5T36 - chain A; structure by X-ray diffraction, 1.40 A resolution.

Chain A:
Protein: Prostaglandin E synthase
Organism: Homo sapiens
Notes: EC 5.3.99.3
UniProt: O14684 (PTGES_HUMAN); residues 2-152 here = UniProt positions 2-152
Chain sequence (154 residues; row label = number of the first residue in the row; numbers below 1 keep their minus sign (Met-1 is residue -1)):
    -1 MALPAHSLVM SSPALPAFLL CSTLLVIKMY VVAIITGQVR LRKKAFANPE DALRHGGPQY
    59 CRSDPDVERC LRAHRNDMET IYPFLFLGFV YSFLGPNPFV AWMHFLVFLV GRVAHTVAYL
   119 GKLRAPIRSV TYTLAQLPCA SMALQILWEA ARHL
Disordered / not traced: -1 to 5
Sequence notes: initiating methionine (-1); expression tag (0-1)
Swiss-Prot annotation at these positions:
  - binding site (glutathione): Arg38, Arg73 to Glu77, His113, Tyr117, Arg126 to Tyr130
  - site (Essential for protaglandin-E synthase activity): Asp49, Arg126
  - mutagenesis: Gln36 (Q36E: Keeps about 40-50% of prostaglandin-E synthase activity), Asp49 (D49A: Loss of prostaglandin-E synthase activity; D49N: Loss of prostaglandin-E synthase activity), Glu66 (E66A: Reduces protaglandin-E synthase activity by 50%), Arg67 (R67A: Loss of prostaglandin-E synthase activity), Arg70 (R70A: Slightly reduced protaglandin-E synthase activity; R70S: No effect on protaglandin-E synthase activity), His72 (H72A: Reduces protaglandin-E synthase activity by 70%), Arg73 (R73A: Retains partial of protaglandin-E synthase activity; R73L: Loss of protaglandin-E synthase activity), Arg110 (R110A/S: Loss of protaglandin-E synthase activity; R110T: Retains 17.8% of protaglandin-E synthase activity), Thr114 (T114V: Retains 21.3% activity of protaglandin-E synthase activity), Tyr117 (Y117A: Loss of protaglandin-E synthase activity; Y117F: No effect on protaglandin-E synthase activity), Arg126 (R126A/L: Loss of prostaglandin-E synthase activity; R126K: Loss of prostaglandin-E synthase activity. Transforms prostaglandin-E synthase activity to prostaglandin-F(2alpha)synthase activity ...), Ser127 (S127A: No effect on protaglandin-E synthase activity), 2 further mutagenesis entries in UniProt
Ligand contacts:
  - 755 (4-chloro-2-[({(1S,2S)-2-[(2,2-dimethylpropanoyl)amino]cyclopentyl}methyl)amino]benzoic acid): Ala31, Ile32, Gly35, Gln36, Arg38, Leu39, Phe44, Arg52, His53, Pro124, Ser127, Val128, Tyr130, Thr131
  - glutathione (GSH): Ala31, Thr34, Gly35, Arg38, Leu69, Arg70, His72, Arg73, Asn74, Glu77, His113, Tyr117, Arg126, Ser127, Tyr130

Overview:
Bound to chain A: compound 755 and glutathione. UniProt lists 13 glutathione-binding residues and 14
mutagenesis sites.
Chain A is Prostaglandin E synthase (Homo sapiens); the structure, Crystal structure of mPGES-1 bound to
inhibitor, was determined by X-ray diffraction together with 5T37 and 5TL9 from the same study.
